PDB entry 8ZDV | electron microscopy, 2.80 A resolution | chains B and G of the 6 polymer chains in the assembly

[Chain B]
Name: Hemagglutinin
From: Influenza A virus
Reference sequence: A0A8E4ZAK5 (A0A8E4ZAK5_9INFA); the construct lacks a stretch of the UniProt sequence, so the offset changes along the chain: -5 to 55 = UniProt 1-61; 56-83 = UniProt 63-90; 84-96 = UniProt 92-104; 97-125 = UniProt 106-134; 3 more segments
Sequence (336 residues; each row starts with the number of its first residue; a row labelled like 125A-125B holds insertion residues (125A, then the next letters in order); numbers below 1 keep their minus sign (Met-5 is residue -5)):
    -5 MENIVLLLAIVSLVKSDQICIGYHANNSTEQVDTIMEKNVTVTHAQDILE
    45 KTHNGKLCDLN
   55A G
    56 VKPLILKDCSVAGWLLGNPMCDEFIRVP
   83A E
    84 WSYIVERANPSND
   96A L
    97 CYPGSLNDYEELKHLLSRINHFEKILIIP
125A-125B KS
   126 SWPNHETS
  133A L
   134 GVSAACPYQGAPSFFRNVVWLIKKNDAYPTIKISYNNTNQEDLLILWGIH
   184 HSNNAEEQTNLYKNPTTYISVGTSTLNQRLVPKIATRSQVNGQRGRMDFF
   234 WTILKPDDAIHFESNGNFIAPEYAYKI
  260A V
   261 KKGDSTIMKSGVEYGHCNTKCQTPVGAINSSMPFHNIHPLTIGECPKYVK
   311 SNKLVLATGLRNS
Not modelled in the structure: -5 to 10
Disulfide bonds: Cys52-Cys277, Cys64-Cys76, Cys97-Cys139, Cys281-Cys305
Covalently attached groups: N-acetylglucosamine (NAG) linked to Asn21, Asn33, Asn289; glycan linked to Asn169
Construct notes: conflict Ser94 (Ala102 in A0A8E4ZAK5), Gln173 (Arg185 in A0A8E4ZAK5)

[Chain G]
Name: Hemagglutinin
From: Influenza A virus
Reference sequence: A0A7S5LHD9 (A0A7S5LHD9_9INFA); residues -8 to 181 here correspond to UniProt positions 321-510 (UniProt number = residue number + 329)
Sequence (190 residues; row label = number of the first residue in the row; numbers below 1 keep their minus sign (Pro-8 is residue -8)):
    -8 PLREKRRKRGLFGAIAGFIEGGWQGMVDGWYGYHHSNEQGSGYAADKEST
    42 QKAIDGVTNKVNSIIDKMNTQFEAVGREFNNLERRIENLNKKMEDGFLDV
    92 WTYNAELLVLMENERTLDFHDSNVKNLYDKVRLQLRDNAKELGNGCFEFY
   142 HKCDNECMESVRNGTYDYPQYSGEARLKREEISGVKLESI
Not modelled in the structure: -8 to 0, 172-181
Disulfide bonds: Cys144-Cys148
Covalently attached groups: N-acetylglucosamine (NAG) linked to Asn154
Construct notes: conflict Gly164 (Glu493 in A0A7S5LHD9)

[How chain B and chain G interact]
Disulfides between the chains: Cys14(B)-Cys137(G)
Pairs across the interface (102):
  Asp11(B) - Ser27(G)  hydrogen bond (backbone-backbone)
  Asp11(B) - Asn28(G)
  Asp11(B) - Glu29(G)
  Asp11(B) - Phe140(G)
  Asp11(B) - Lys143(G)
  Gln12(B) - His25(G)
  Gln12(B) - Ser27(G)  hydrogen bond (backbone-backbone)
  Gln12(B) - Cys137(G)
  Gln12(B) - Phe138(G)
  Gln12(B) - Glu139(G)
  Gln12(B) - Phe140(G)
  Ile13(B) - Tyr24(G)  hydrophobic
  Ile13(B) - His26(G)
  Ile13(B) - Cys137(G)
  Ile13(B) - Phe138(G)  hydrogen bond (backbone-backbone)
  Ile13(B) - Phe140(G)
  Ile13(B) - Met149(G)  hydrophobic
  Cys14(B) - Trp14(G)
  Cys14(B) - Gly23(G)
  Cys14(B) - Tyr24(G)
  Cys14(B) - His25(G)  hydrogen bond (backbone-backbone)
  Cys14(B) - Gly136(G)
  Cys14(B) - Cys137(G)  disulfide
  Ile15(B) - Trp14(G)
  Ile15(B) - Gly23(G)
  Ile15(B) - Tyr24(G)  hydrophobic
  Ile15(B) - Leu118(G)
  Ile15(B) - Tyr119(G)  hydrophobic
  Ile15(B) - Val122(G)  hydrophobic
  Ile15(B) - Gly136(G)  hydrogen bond (backbone-backbone)
  Ile15(B) - Phe138(G)  hydrophobic
  Gly16(B) - Ile10(G)
  Gly16(B) - Trp14(G)
  Gly16(B) - Tyr22(G)
  Gly16(B) - Gly23(G)  hydrogen bond (backbone-backbone)
  Tyr17(B) - Ile6(G)
  Tyr17(B) - Ile10(G)  hydrophobic
  Tyr17(B) - Gly12(G)
  Tyr17(B) - Gly13(G)  hydrogen bond (side chain-backbone)
  Tyr17(B) - Trp14(G)  hydrogen bond (backbone-backbone)
  Tyr17(B) - Trp21(G)
  His18(B) - Met17(G)  hydrogen bond (side chain-backbone)
  His18(B) - Gly20(G)
  His18(B) - Trp21(G)  hydrogen bond (backbone-backbone)
  Ala19(B) - Gly13(G)
  Ala19(B) - Trp14(G)  hydrogen bond (backbone-backbone)
  Ala19(B) - Gln15(G)
  Asn20(B) - Gln15(G)  hydrogen bond (backbone-side chain)
  Asn21(B) - Gln15(G)
  Val26(B) - Asn104(G)
  Asp27(B) - Leu101(G)
  Asp27(B) - Asn104(G)  hydrogen bond (backbone-side chain)
  Thr28(B) - Leu101(G)
  Thr28(B) - Asn104(G)
  Thr28(B) - Glu105(G)
  Ile29(B) - Leu101(G)
  Ile29(B) - Glu105(G)
  Lys32(B) - Leu101(G)
  His38(B) - Trp21(G)  hydrogen bond
  Gln40(B) - Val52(G)
  Ile42(B) - Val100(G)  hydrophobic
  Glu106(B) - Glu69(G)
  Glu106(B) - Phe70(G)
  Glu106(B) - Asn71(G)
  Lys109(B) - Glu69(G)  salt bridge
  Pro293(B) - Ile56(G)  hydrophobic
  Phe294(B) - Met59(G)  hydrophobic
  Phe294(B) - Gln62(G)
  Pro299(B) - Ala65(G)
  Pro299(B) - Leu89(G)  hydrophobic
  Leu300(B) - Ala65(G)
  Lys307(B) - Met59(G)
  Lys307(B) - Asn60(G)  hydrogen bond (side chain-backbone)
  Lys307(B) - Thr61(G)
  Lys307(B) - Gln62(G)  hydrogen bond (side chain-backbone)
  Tyr308(B) - Leu89(G)  hydrophobic
  Val309(B) - Thr93(G)
  Val309(B) - Ala96(G)  hydrophobic
  Lys310(B) - Asp90(G)  salt bridge
  Lys310(B) - Thr93(G)  hydrogen bond (backbone-side chain)
  Ser311(B) - Thr93(G)
  Ser311(B) - Glu97(G)
  Leu314(B) - Val100(G)  hydrophobic
  Val315(B) - Val100(G)
  Val315(B) - Asn104(G)
  Leu316(B) - Asn104(G)
  Ala317(B) - Asn104(G)  hydrogen bond (backbone-side chain)
  Ala317(B) - Thr107(G)
  Ala317(B) - Leu108(G)  hydrophobic
  Thr318(B) - Trp21(G)
  Thr318(B) - Val48(G)
  Thr318(B) - His111(G)  hydrogen bond (backbone-side chain)
  Gly319(B) - His111(G)
  Leu320(B) - Ile6(G)  hydrophobic
  Leu320(B) - Trp21(G)  hydrophobic
  Leu320(B) - Tyr22(G)  hydrophobic
  Leu320(B) - His111(G)
  Arg321(B) - Gly1(G)
  Arg321(B) - Ala7(G)
  Arg321(B) - Leu108(G)
  Ser323(B) - Gly12(G)
  Ser323(B) - Gly13(G)  hydrogen bond (backbone-backbone)
Other interface residues (no listed pair), chain B (41 interface residues in all): Ile267, Lys269
Other interface residues (no listed pair), chain G (63 interface residues in all): Val18, Ile55, Glu64, Gly67, Trp92, Leu98, Glu103, Asp112, Val115, Leu126, Cys144

[Overview]
The interface between chain B and chain G involves 41 residues on one side and 63 on the other; the contacts
include 1 disulfide bond, 20 hydrogen bonds and 2 salt bridges. Polar pairs include Lys109(B)-Glu69(G),
Lys310(B)-Asp90(G) and Tyr17(B)-Gly13(G).
Here chain B is Hemagglutinin and chain G is Hemagglutinin, both from Influenza A virus. Entry 8ZDV (The
cryoEM structure of H5N8 HA in an auto inhibited state) was determined by electron microscopy, deposited
together with 8ZDW.
